Entry 1VSO (X-ray diffraction, 1.85 A resolution); this record covers chain A.

Chain A:
Protein: Glutamate receptor, ionotropic kainate 1
Organism: Rattus norvegicus
Reference sequence: P22756 (GRIK1_RAT); the construct has insertions or renumbered stretches relative to UniProt, so the offset changes along the chain: 2-116 = UniProt 445-559; 119-257 = UniProt 682-820
Sequence (257 residues; row label = number of the first residue in the row):
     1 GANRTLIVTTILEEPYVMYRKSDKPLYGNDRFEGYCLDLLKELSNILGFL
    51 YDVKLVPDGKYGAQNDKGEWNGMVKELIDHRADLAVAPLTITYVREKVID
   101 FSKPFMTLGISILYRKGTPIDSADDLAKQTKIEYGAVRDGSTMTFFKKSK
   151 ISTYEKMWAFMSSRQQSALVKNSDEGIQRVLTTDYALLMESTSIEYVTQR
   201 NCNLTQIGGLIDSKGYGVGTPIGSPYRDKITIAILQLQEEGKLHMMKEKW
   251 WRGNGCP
Disordered / not traced: 1-4, 65-69, 164-166, 256-257
Sequence notes: expression tag (1); linker (117-118)
Residues lining bound ligands: AT1 ((S)-2-amino-3-(5-tert-butyl-3-(phosphonomethoxy)-4-isoxazolyl)propionic acid): Glu13, Tyr16, Tyr61, Pro88, Leu89, Thr90, Arg95, Gly140, Ser141, Thr142, Glu190, Thr192, Ser193, Tyr216
UniProt features mapped onto this chain:
  - binding site (L-glutamate): Pro88, Thr90, Arg95, Ser141, Thr142, Glu190
  - glycosylation (N-linked (GlcNAc...) asparagine): Asn3, Asn203
  - modified residue: Ser162 (Phosphoserine), Thr198 (Phosphothreonine)

In short:
Ligands of chain A: compound AT1. From UniProt: 6 L-glutamate-binding residues.
Chain A is Glutamate receptor, ionotropic kainate 1 (Rattus norvegicus); the structure, Crystal Structure of
the Ligand-Binding Core of iGluR5 in Complex With the Antagonist (S)-ATPO at 1.85 ..., was determined by X-ray
diffraction, deposited together with 2PBW.
